Entry 9DNE (electron microscopy, 4.00 A resolution); this record covers chains D and A of the 9 polymer chains in the assembly.

# Chain D (and A)
Molecule: Pseudosymmetric protein nanocage GI9-F7 A chain
Source organism: synthetic construct
Notes: chain A of this document is another copy of the same molecule, construct and numbering; everything in this record applies to it too
Amino-acid sequence (225 residues; row label = number of the first residue in the row):
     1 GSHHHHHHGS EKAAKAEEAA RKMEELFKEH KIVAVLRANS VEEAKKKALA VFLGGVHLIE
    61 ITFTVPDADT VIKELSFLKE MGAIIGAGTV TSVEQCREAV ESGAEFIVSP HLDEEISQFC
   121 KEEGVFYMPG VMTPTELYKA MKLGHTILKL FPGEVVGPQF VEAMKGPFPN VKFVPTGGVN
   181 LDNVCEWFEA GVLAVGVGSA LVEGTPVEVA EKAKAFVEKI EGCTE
Unresolved in the structure: 1-19, 224-225
Disulfide bonds: C185-C223

# Interface between chain D and chain A
Residue-residue contacts - 12 pairs, chain D then chain A:
  M132(D) - M132(A)
  T133(D) - M132(A)
  T133(D) - T133(A)
  P134(D) - P110(A)
  P134(D) - M132(A)
  P134(D) - F151(A)
  P134(D) - P152(A)
  T135(D) - H111(A)
  Y138(D) - T91(A)  hydrogen bond (side chain-backbone)
  Y138(D) - H111(A)
  F160(D) - P152(A)  hydrophobic
  P167(D) - P110(A)  hydrophobic
Interface residues without a listed pair, chain D (10 interface residues in all): A163, G166, F168
Interface residues without a listed pair, chain A (9 interface residues in all): T64, V155

# Summary
10 residues of chain D face 9 of chain A across their interface, with 1 hydrogen bond. Its one hydrogen-bonded
contact is Y138(D)-T91(A).
Both chains are Pseudosymmetric protein nanocage GI9-F7 A chain (synthetic construct). Entry 9DNE
(Pseudosymmetric protein nanocage GI9-F7 (local refinement)) was determined by electron microscopy (same
publication as 9DND).
